PDB entry 7NTC | electron microscopy, 3.60 A resolution | chains H and L of the 5 polymer chains in the assembly

Chain H:
Protein: P008_056 Fab Heavy chain
Organism: Homo sapiens
Notes: antibody fragment or engineered binder
Chain sequence (253 residues; row label = number of the first residue in the row):
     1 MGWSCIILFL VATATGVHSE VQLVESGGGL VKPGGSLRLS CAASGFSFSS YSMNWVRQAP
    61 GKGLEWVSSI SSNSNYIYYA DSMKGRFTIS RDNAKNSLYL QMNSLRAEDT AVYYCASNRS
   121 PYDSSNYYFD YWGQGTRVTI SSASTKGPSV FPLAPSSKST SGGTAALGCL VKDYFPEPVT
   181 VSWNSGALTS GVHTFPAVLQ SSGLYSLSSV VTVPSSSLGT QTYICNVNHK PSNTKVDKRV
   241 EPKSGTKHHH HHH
Unresolved in the structure: 1-19, 244-253
Disulfides: Cys41-Cys115, Cys169-Cys225

Chain L:
Protein: P008_056 Fab Light chain
Organism: Homo sapiens
Notes: antibody fragment or engineered binder
Chain sequence (232 residues; row label = number of the first residue in the row):
     1 MGWSCIILFL VATATGVHCA IRMTQSPSSL SASVGDRVTI TCQASQDISN YLNWYQQKPG
    61 KAPKLLIYDA SNLETGVPSR FSGSGSGTDF TFTISSLQPE DIATYYCQHH DSLPLTFGGG
   121 TKVEIKRTVA APSVFIFPPS DEQLKSGTAS VVCLLNNFYP REAKVQWKVD NALQSGNSQE
   181 SVTEQDSKDS TYSLSSTLTL SKADYEKHKV YACEVTHQGL SSPVTKSFNR GE
Unresolved in the structure: 1-19
Disulfides: Cys42-Cys107, Cys153-Cys213

How chain H and chain L interact:
Pairs across the interface (36; chain H residue first):
  Gln58(H) - Gln57(L)
  Leu64(H) - Phe117(L)
  Trp66(H) - Pro114(L)  hydrophobic
  Trp66(H) - Leu115(L)  hydrophobic
  Ser125(H) - His110(L)  hydrogen bond (backbone-side chain)
  Asn126(H) - His110(L)
  Asn126(H) - Asp111(L)
  Tyr127(H) - His110(L)
  Tyr128(H) - Asn53(L)
  Tyr128(H) - Tyr55(L)
  Tyr128(H) - His110(L)
  Phe129(H) - Tyr55(L)  hydrogen bond (backbone-side chain)
  Phe129(H) - Leu65(L)
  Phe129(H) - Leu115(L)  hydrophobic
  Phe129(H) - Phe117(L)  hydrophobic
  Trp132(H) - Ala62(L)  hydrophobic
  Trp132(H) - Pro63(L)  hydrogen bond (side chain-backbone)
  Gly133(H) - Ala62(L)
  Phe151(H) - Glu142(L)
  Pro152(H) - Phe137(L)
  Leu153(H) - Phe137(L)  hydrophobic
  Leu153(H) - Val152(L)  hydrophobic
  Ala154(H) - Phe137(L)
  Ser156(H) - Ile136(L)  hydrogen bond (side chain-backbone)
  Lys158(H) - Ile136(L)  hydrogen bond (side chain-backbone)
  Lys158(H) - Phe137(L)
  Lys158(H) - Pro138(L)
  Ser159(H) - Lys226(L)
  Ala166(H) - Phe135(L)  hydrophobic
  His193(H) - Lys188(L)  hydrogen bond
  His193(H) - Ser193(L)
  Phe195(H) - Leu154(L)  hydrophobic
  Phe195(H) - Thr183(L)
  Phe195(H) - Ser195(L)
  Pro196(H) - Val182(L)
  Val198(H) - Gln179(L)
Interface residues without a listed pair, chain H (27 interface residues in all): Tyr114, Arg119, Val150, Lys172, Thr212
Interface residues without a listed pair, chain L (32 interface residues in all): Lys64, Tyr68, Ser140, Gln143, Asn156, Ser181, Thr197

Overview:
Chain H and chain L form an interface of 27 and 32 residues respectively; the contacts include 6 hydrogen
bonds. Among the polar pairs are Ser125(H)-His110(L), Phe129(H)-Tyr55(L) and Trp132(H)-Pro63(L).
Chain H is P008_056 Fab Heavy chain and chain L is P008_056 Fab Light chain, both from Homo sapiens; the
structure, Trimeric SARS-CoV-2 spike ectodomain bound to P008_056 Fab, was determined by electron microscopy,
deposited together with 7B62, 7NT9 and 7NTA.
